PDB entry 7W7R | X-ray diffraction, 3.46 A resolution | chains A and C

Chain A (and C):
Name: Aquaporin 1
Source organism: Anabas testudineus
Notes: chain C of this document is another copy of the same molecule, construct and numbering; everything in this record applies to it too
UniProtKB: M1K561 (M1K561_ANATE); numbering as in UniProt (aligned over 2-243)
Sequence (244 residues; each row starts with the number of its first residue; numbering starts at 0):
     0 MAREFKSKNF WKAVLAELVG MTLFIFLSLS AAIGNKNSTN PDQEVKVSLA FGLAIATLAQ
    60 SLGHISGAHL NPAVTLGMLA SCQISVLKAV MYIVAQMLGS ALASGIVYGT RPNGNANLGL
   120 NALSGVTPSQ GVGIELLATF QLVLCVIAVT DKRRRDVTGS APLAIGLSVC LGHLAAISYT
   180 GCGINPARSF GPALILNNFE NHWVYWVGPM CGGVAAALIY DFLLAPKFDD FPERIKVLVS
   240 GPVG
Unresolved in the structure: 0-1, 35-37, 111, 226-243 (chain C: 0-2, 227-243)
Sequence notes: initiating methionine (0); expression tag (1)
Reported in the primary citation:
  - contacts within the chain: Leu117-Arg187, Gly118-Arg187 (hydrogen bond)
  - post-translational modification sites: Thr38, Tyr107 (proposed by the authors, not directly observed)

How chain A and chain C interact:
Residue-residue contacts (51):
  Lys11(A) with Leu222(C), hydrogen bond (side chain-backbone); Leu223(C); Pro225(C)
  Leu14(A) with Leu222(C), hydrophobic
  Ala15(A) with Leu223(C), hydrophobic
  Leu22(A) with Phe139(C), hydrophobic
  Phe25(A) with Leu136(C), hydrophobic
  Leu26(A) with Gln140(C); Leu170(C), hydrophobic; Ala174(C)
  Ser29(A) with Ala174(C); Tyr178(C), hydrogen bond (backbone-side chain)
  Ala30(A) with Leu173(C)
  Ile32(A) with Tyr178(C)
  Gly33(A) with Ser177(C); Tyr178(C), hydrogen bond (backbone-side chain)
  Asn34(A) with Pro40(C); Glu43(C)
  Lys45(A) with Glu43(C), salt bridge; Val44(C); Leu173(C); Ser177(C)
  Leu48(A) with Val44(C), hydrophobic; Leu173(C), hydrophobic
  Ala49(A) with Leu170(C); Leu173(C)
  Leu52(A) with Leu166(C); Cys169(C), hydrophobic; Leu170(C)
  Ala53(A) with Leu170(C), hydrophobic
  Thr56(A) with Gln140(C); Cys144(C); Ser167(C)
  Gln59(A) with Val148(C); Arg153(C), hydrogen bond (backbone-side chain); Val156(C)
  Ser60(A) with Cys144(C); Ala147(C); Tyr219(C)
  Leu61(A) with Leu223(C), hydrophobic
  His63(A) with Arg153(C), hydrogen bond; Asp155(C); Tyr219(C), hydrogen bond
  Ile64(A) with Tyr219(C), hydrophobic; Leu223(C), hydrophobic
  Thr109(A) with Val125(C)
  Thr157(A) with Thr157(C)
  Gly158(A) with Thr157(C), hydrogen bond (backbone-side chain)
  Ser159(A) with Gly158(C)
  Leu162(A) with Leu162(C), hydrophobic; Leu166(C), hydrophobic
Also at the interface, not in a pair above, chain A (30 interface residues in all): Gln42, Gly108, Val156
Also at the interface, not in a pair above, chain C (34 interface residues in all): Gln129, Ile133, Ala137, Leu143, Ala163, Ala224

In short:
The interface between chain A and chain C involves 30 residues on one side and 34 on the other; the contacts
include 7 hydrogen bonds and 1 salt bridge. Polar pairs include Lys45(A)-Glu43(C), Lys11(A)-Leu222(C) and
Ser29(A)-Tyr178(C). The paper reports modification sites Thr38(A) and Tyr107(A); contacts within the chain
involving Arg187(A), Leu117(A) and Gly118(A).
Chain A and chain C are both Aquaporin 1 (Anabas testudineus); the structure, High resolution structure of a
fish aquaporin reveals a novel extracellular fold, was determined by X-ray diffraction (same publication as
7W7S).
